4LGT - chains A and E; structure by X-ray diffraction, 1.30 A resolution.

[Chain A]
Name: Ribosomal large subunit pseudouridine synthase B
From: Escherichia coli
Notes: EC 5.4.99.22
UniProt: P37765 (RLUB_ECOLI); residue numbers follow UniProt; this construct covers 1-251
Sequence (255 residues; row label = number of the first residue in the row; numbers below 1 keep their minus sign (Gly-3 is residue -3)):
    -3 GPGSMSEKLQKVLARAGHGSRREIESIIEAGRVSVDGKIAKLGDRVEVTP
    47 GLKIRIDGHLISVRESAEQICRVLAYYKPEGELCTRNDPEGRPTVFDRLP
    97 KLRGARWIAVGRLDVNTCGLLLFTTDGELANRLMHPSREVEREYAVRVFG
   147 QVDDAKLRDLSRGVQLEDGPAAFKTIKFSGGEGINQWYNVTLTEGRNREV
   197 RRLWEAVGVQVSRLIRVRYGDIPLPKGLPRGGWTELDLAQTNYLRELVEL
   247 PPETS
Not modelled in the structure: -3 to 0
Construct notes: expression tag (-3 to 0)
Modified / non-standard residues: Cys114 (cysteinesulfonic acid; OCS)
Curated features (UniProtKB/Swiss-Prot):
  - active site: Asp110 (Nucleophile)
  - mutagenesis: Asp110 (D110N/T: Loss of activity)
What the authors report for this chain:
  - binding site for stem-loop of 23S rRNA (chain E): Arg17, Arg108, Asp110, His131, Pro132, Ser133, Glu135, Arg138, Tyr140, Val196 to Arg197
  - catalytic residues: Asp110, Tyr140
  - mutagenesis - R108A (0.6% +/- 1.4%), Y140F (2.8% +/- 0.7%): decreased catalytic activity with stem-loop of 23S rRNA (chain E)
  - specificity-determining residues: Glu135
  - specificity-determining residues: His131 to Arg138 (by similarity / conservation)
  - conformationally variable residues (loop rearrangement, order/disorder transition): Met1 to Arg60, Pro132 to Arg134
  - mutagenesis - R108A: abolished catalytic activity
  - binding site for stem-loop of 23S rRNA (chain E): Arg194 (by similarity / conservation)

[Chain E]
Molecule: stem-loop of 23S rRNA
Sequence (21 nucleotides; each row starts with the number of its first residue):
  2587 AGAACGUCGUGAGACAGUXCG
Modified / non-standard residues: FHU ((5S,6R)-5-fluoro-6-hydroxy-pseudouridine-5'-monophosphate) at position 2605

[How chain A and chain E interact]
Contacting residue pairs (88):
  Lys4(A) - G2595(E)  base contact
  Lys4(A) - U2596(E)  salt bridge to the phosphate
  Lys4(A) - G2597(E)  hydrogen bond to the base
  Gln6(A) - G2595(E)  hydrogen bond to the base
  Gln6(A) - G2597(E)  hydrogen bond to the base
  Lys7(A) - U2593(E)  phosphate contact
  Lys7(A) - C2594(E)  salt bridge to the phosphate
  Ala10(A) - G2592(E)  phosphate contact
  Ser16(A) - C2591(E)  hydrogen bond to the phosphate
  Ser16(A) - G2592(E)  phosphate contact
  Arg17(A) - G2592(E)  hydrogen bond to the phosphate
  Arg17(A) - U2593(E)  salt bridge to the phosphate
  Arg17(A) - C2594(E)  salt bridge to the phosphate
  Arg17(A) - G2595(E)  hydrogen bond to the base
  Arg18(A) - C2591(E)  base contact
  Arg18(A) - G2592(E)  hydrogen bond to the base
  Arg18(A) - U2593(E)  hydrogen bond to the base
  Arg18(A) - A2600(E)  base contact
  Glu21(A) - G2597(E)  hydrogen bond to the base
  Lys37(A) - U2596(E)  base contact
  Leu38(A) - U2596(E)  base contact
  Leu38(A) - G2597(E)  base contact
  Gly39(A) - U2596(E)  hydrogen bond to the base
  Gly39(A) - G2597(E)  base contact
  Asp40(A) - U2596(E)  hydrogen bond to the base
  Arg41(A) - G2595(E)  salt bridge to the phosphate
  Arg41(A) - U2596(E)  salt bridge to the phosphate
  Leu79(A) - C2606(E)  sugar contact
  Leu79(A) - G2607(E)  sugar contact
  Thr81(A) - A2590(E)  hydrogen bond to the sugar
  Arg82(A) - A2590(E)  hydrogen bond to the sugar
  Arg82(A) - C2591(E)  phosphate contact
  Asn83(A) - A2589(E)  hydrogen bond to the sugar
  Asn83(A) - A2590(E)  sugar contact
  Pro85(A) - A2589(E)  sugar contact
  Arg88(A) - G2607(E)  hydrogen bond to the sugar
  Arg102(A) - G2592(E)  salt bridge to the phosphate
  Ile104(A) - C2591(E)  sugar contact
  Ile104(A) - G2592(E)  sugar contact
  Val106(A) - FHU_2605(E)  phosphate contact
  Gly107(A) - U2604(E)  phosphate contact
  Gly107(A) - FHU_2605(E)  phosphate contact
  Arg108(A) - A2589(E)  hydrogen bond to the base
  Arg108(A) - A2590(E)  hydrogen bond to the base
  Arg108(A) - U2604(E)  hydrogen bond to the sugar
  Arg108(A) - FHU_2605(E)  hydrogen bond to the phosphate
  Arg108(A) - C2606(E)  salt bridge to the phosphate
  Leu109(A) - FHU_2605(E)  base contact
  Asp110(A) - FHU_2605(E)  hydrogen bond to the sugar
  Asp110(A) - C2606(E)  sugar contact
  Asp110(A) - G2607(E)  phosphate contact
  Val111(A) - C2606(E)  phosphate contact
  Val111(A) - G2607(E)  hydrogen bond to the phosphate
  Thr113(A) - FHU_2605(E)  base contact
  Gly123(A) - G2592(E)  hydrogen bond to the sugar
  Gly123(A) - U2593(E)  phosphate contact
  Glu124(A) - U2593(E)  phosphate contact
  Ala126(A) - G2592(E)  sugar contact
  Asn127(A) - G2592(E)  hydrogen bond to the base
  Asn127(A) - U2593(E)  hydrogen bond to the sugar
  Met130(A) - G2592(E)  sugar contact
  Met130(A) - G2603(E)  sugar contact
  Met130(A) - U2604(E)  sugar contact
  His131(A) - C2601(E)  hydrogen bond to the sugar
  His131(A) - A2602(E)  salt bridge to the phosphate
  His131(A) - G2603(E)  sugar contact
  Pro132(A) - A2602(E)  sugar contact
  Pro132(A) - G2603(E)  phosphate contact
  Pro132(A) - U2604(E)  phosphate contact
  Ser133(A) - A2602(E)  base contact
  Glu135(A) - A2602(E)  hydrogen bond to the base
  Arg138(A) - U2604(E)  sugar contact
  Arg138(A) - FHU_2605(E)  salt bridge to the phosphate
  Tyr140(A) - FHU_2605(E)  covalent bond
  Glu190(A) - U2604(E)  phosphate contact
  Gly191(A) - U2604(E)  hydrogen bond to the phosphate
  Gly191(A) - FHU_2605(E)  sugar contact
  Arg192(A) - U2604(E)  phosphate contact
  Arg192(A) - FHU_2605(E)  sugar contact
  Asn193(A) - FHU_2605(E)  phosphate contact
  Asn193(A) - C2606(E)  hydrogen bond to the phosphate
  Arg194(A) - FHU_2605(E)  hydrogen bond to the sugar
  Glu195(A) - FHU_2605(E)  base contact
  Val196(A) - FHU_2605(E)  base contact
  Arg197(A) - FHU_2605(E)  base contact
  Leu210(A) - FHU_2605(E)  base contact
  Arg212(A) - FHU_2605(E)  salt bridge to the phosphate
  Tyr215(A) - FHU_2605(E)  hydrogen bond to the phosphate
Also at the interface, not in a pair above, chain A (52 interface residues in all): Gly15, Glu86
Also at the interface, not in a pair above, chain E (18 interface residues in all): G2588

[In short]
52 residues of chain A face 18 of chain E across their interface, with 1 covalent bond, 30 hydrogen bonds and
11 salt bridges. Among the polar pairs are Lys4(A)-G2597(E), Gln6(A)-G2595(E) and Gln6(A)-G2597(E). The paper
reports catalytic residues Asp110(A) and Tyr140(A); R108A and Y140F of chain A reduce catalytic activity with
stem-loop of 23S rRNA (chain E).
Here chain A is Ribosomal large subunit pseudouridine synthase B (Escherichia coli) and chain E is stem-loop
of 23S rRNA. Entry 4LGT (Crystal structure of the catalytic domain of RluB in complex with a 21-nucleotide RNA
substrate) was determined by X-ray diffraction (same publication as 4LAB).
